PDB entry 7MKS | X-ray diffraction, 1.85 A resolution | chain AAA

== Chain AAA ==
Name: Glycoside hydrolase, family 6
Source organism: Acidothermus cellulolyticus
Notes: fragment: GH12 domain
UniProtKB: A0LSH8 (A0LSH8_ACIC1); residues 1-236 here correspond to UniProt positions 836-1071 (UniProt number = residue number + 835)
Amino-acid sequence (244 residues; each row starts with the number of its first residue):
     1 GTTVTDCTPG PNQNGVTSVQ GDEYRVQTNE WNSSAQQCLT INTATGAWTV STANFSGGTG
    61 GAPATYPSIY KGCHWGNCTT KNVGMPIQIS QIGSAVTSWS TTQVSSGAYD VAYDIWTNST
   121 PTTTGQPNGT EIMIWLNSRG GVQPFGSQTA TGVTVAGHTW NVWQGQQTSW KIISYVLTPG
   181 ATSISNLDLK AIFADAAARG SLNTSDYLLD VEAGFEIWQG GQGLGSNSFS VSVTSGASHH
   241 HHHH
Disordered / not traced: 1, 242-244
Construct notes: expression tag (237-244)
Disulfides: C7-C38, C73-C78
Bound ions: Na+: E23 (together with acetate ion); Zn2+ site 1: N29, H74, H239, H241; Zn2+ site 2 near E131 (its only coordinating residue here); Zn2+ site 3: H158 (together with acetate ion); Zn2+ site 4 near D188 (its only coordinating residue here)
What the authors report for this chain:
  - binding site for beta-D-glucopyranose: T59 to P63, V142 to F145
  - catalytic residues: E131, E216 (proposed by the authors, not directly observed)

== Overview ==
N29, H74, H239 and H241 form the Zn2+ site 1. The paper reports catalytic residues E131 and E216; a binding
site for beta-D-glucopyranose at T59 and V142.
Chain AAA is Glycoside hydrolase, family 6 (Acidothermus cellulolyticus); the structure, Crystal structure of
the GH12 domain from Acidothermus cellulolyticus GuxA bound to cellobiose, was determined by X-ray diffraction
(same publication as 7MKR).
